Entry 7Z14 (electron microscopy, 3.15 A resolution); this record covers chains A and B of the 7 polymer chains in the assembly.

# Chain A
Name: Acetylcholine receptor subunit alpha
Source organism: Tetronarce californica
UniProtKB: P02710 (ACHA_TETCF); residues 1-437 here correspond to UniProt positions 25-461 (UniProt number = residue number + 24)
Amino-acid sequence (437 residues; each row starts with the number of its first residue):
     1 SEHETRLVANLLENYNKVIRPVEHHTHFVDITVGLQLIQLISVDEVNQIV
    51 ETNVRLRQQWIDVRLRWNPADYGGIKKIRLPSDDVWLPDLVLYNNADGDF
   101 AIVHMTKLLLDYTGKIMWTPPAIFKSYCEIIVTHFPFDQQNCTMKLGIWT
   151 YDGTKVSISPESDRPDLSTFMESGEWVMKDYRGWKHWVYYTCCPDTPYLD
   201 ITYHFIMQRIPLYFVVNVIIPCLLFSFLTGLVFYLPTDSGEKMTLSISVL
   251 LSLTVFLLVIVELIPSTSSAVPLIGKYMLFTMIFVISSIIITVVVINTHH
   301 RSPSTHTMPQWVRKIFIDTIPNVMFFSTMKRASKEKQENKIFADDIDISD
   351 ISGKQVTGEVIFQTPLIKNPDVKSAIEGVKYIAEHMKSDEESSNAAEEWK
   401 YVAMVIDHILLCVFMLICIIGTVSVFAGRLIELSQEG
Disordered / not traced: 304-305, 310, 318, 325-396, 432-437
Swiss-Prot annotation at these positions:
  - glycosylation: Asn-141 (N-linked (GlcNAc...) asparagine)
Cystine bridges: Cys-128/Cys-142, Cys-192/Cys-193
Covalently attached groups: glycan linked to Asn-141
What the authors report for this chain:
  - post-translational modification sites: Asn-141
  - specificity-determining residues: Tyr-189, Pro-194 (proposed by the authors, not directly observed)

# Chain B
Name: Acetylcholine receptor subunit beta
Source organism: Tetronarce californica
UniProtKB: P02712 (ACHB_TETCF); residues 1-469 here correspond to UniProt positions 25-493 (UniProt number = residue number + 24)
Amino-acid sequence (469 residues; each row starts with the number of its first residue):
     1 SVMEDTLLSVLFETYNPKVRPAQTVGDKVTVRVGLTLTNLLILNEKIEEM
    51 TTNVFLNLAWTDYRLQWDPAAYEGIKDLRIPSSDVWQPDIVLMNNNDGSF
   101 EITLHVNVLVQHTGAVSWQPSAIYRSSCTIKVMYFPFDWQNCTMVFKSYT
   151 YDTSEVTLQHALDAKGEREVKEIVINKDAFTENGQWSIEHKPSRKNWRSD
   201 DPSYEDVTFYLIIQRKPLFYIVYTIIPCILISILAILVFYLPPDAGEKMS
   251 LSISALLAVTVFLLLLADKVPETSLSVPIIIRYLMFIMILVAFSVILSVV
   301 VLNLHHRSPNTHTMPNWIRQIFIETLPPFLWIQRPVTTPSPDSKPTIISR
   351 ANDEYFIRKPAGDFVCPVDNARVAVQPERLFSEMKWHLNGLTQPVTLPQD
   401 LKEAVEAIKYIAEQLESASEFDDLKKDWQYVAMVADRLFLYVFFVICSIG
   451 TFSIFLDASHNVPPDNPFA
Disordered / not traced: 324, 329-423
Swiss-Prot annotation at these positions:
  - modified residue: Tyr-355 (Phosphotyrosine)
  - glycosylation: Asn-141 (N-linked (GlcNAc...) asparagine)
Cystine bridges: Cys-128/Cys-142
Covalently attached groups: N-acetylglucosamine (NAG) linked to Asn-141

# Chain A / chain B interface
Residue-residue contacts (83):
  Ser-1(A) / Val-19(B)
  Ser-1(A) / Arg-20(B)  hydrogen bond (backbone-backbone)
  Ser-1(A) / Pro-21(B)
  Ser-1(A) / Ala-22(B)
  Ser-1(A) / Tyr-63(B)  hydrogen bond (backbone-side chain)
  Glu-2(A) / Tyr-63(B)
  Glu-4(A) / Val-19(B)
  Glu-4(A) / Arg-20(B)
  Thr-5(A) / Asn-16(B)  hydrogen bond
  Thr-5(A) / Val-19(B)
  Val-8(A) / Lys-18(B)
  Gln-39(A) / Asn-95(B)
  Gln-39(A) / Asn-96(B)
  Gln-39(A) / Ser-127(B)
  Ile-41(A) / Asn-96(B)
  Asn-53(A) / Asn-95(B)
  Arg-55(A) / Tyr-149(B)  hydrogen bond
  Gly-73(A) / Val-25(B)
  Gly-74(A) / Val-25(B)
  Ile-75(A) / Val-25(B)  hydrophobic
  Arg-79(A) / Thr-150(B)  hydrogen bond (side chain-backbone)
  Arg-79(A) / Asp-152(B)  salt bridge
  Arg-79(A) / Glu-155(B)  salt bridge
  Asp-84(A) / Lys-18(B)  salt bridge
  His-104(A) / Gly-98(B)  hydrogen bond (side chain-backbone)
  Thr-106(A) / Tyr-149(B)
  Lys-107(A) / Asp-89(B)
  Lys-107(A) / Thr-150(B)  hydrogen bond (backbone-side chain)
  Lys-107(A) / Tyr-151(B)
  Thr-119(A) / Tyr-149(B)  hydrogen bond (backbone-side chain)
  Pro-121(A) / Phe-100(B)  hydrophobic
  Pro-121(A) / Tyr-149(B)
  Thr-169(A) / Arg-198(B)
  Glu-172(A) / Leu-275(B)
  Ser-173(A) / Glu-48(B)
  Gly-174(A) / Thr-273(B)
  Gly-174(A) / Ser-274(B)  hydrogen bond (backbone-backbone)
  Gly-174(A) / Leu-275(B)
  Glu-175(A) / Glu-272(B)
  Ile-210(A) / Ser-274(B)  hydrogen bond (backbone-side chain)
  Leu-212(A) / Ser-274(B)
  Leu-212(A) / Val-277(B)  hydrophobic
  Tyr-213(A) / Ala-267(B)
  Tyr-213(A) / Pro-271(B)
  Tyr-213(A) / Glu-272(B)
  Tyr-213(A) / Ser-274(B)  hydrogen bond (backbone-side chain)
  Val-216(A) / Met-285(B)
  Asn-217(A) / Ile-281(B)
  Pro-221(A) / Met-285(B)  hydrophobic
  Pro-221(A) / Met-288(B)  hydrophobic
  Leu-224(A) / Met-288(B)  hydrophobic
  Leu-224(A) / Ile-289(B)  hydrophobic
  Leu-224(A) / Ala-292(B)  hydrophobic
  Phe-225(A) / Leu-256(B)  hydrophobic
  Phe-225(A) / Thr-260(B)
  Phe-227(A) / Ile-296(B)  hydrophobic
  Leu-228(A) / Leu-256(B)  hydrophobic
  Leu-228(A) / Ile-296(B)  hydrophobic
  Leu-231(A) / Ile-296(B)  hydrophobic
  Leu-231(A) / Val-299(B)  hydrophobic
  Tyr-234(A) / Asn-303(B)  hydrogen bond
  Tyr-234(A) / Arg-307(B)  hydrogen bond
  Leu-235(A) / Met-249(B)  hydrophobic
  Leu-235(A) / Val-299(B)
  Pro-236(A) / Leu-302(B)
  Pro-236(A) / Asn-303(B)
  Pro-236(A) / His-306(B)
  Asp-238(A) / His-306(B)  salt bridge
  Ser-239(A) / His-306(B)  hydrogen bond
  Glu-241(A) / Gly-246(B)
  Glu-241(A) / Glu-247(B)
  Glu-241(A) / Lys-248(B)
  Glu-241(A) / Met-249(B)  hydrogen bond (side chain-backbone)
  Glu-241(A) / Ser-250(B)  hydrogen bond (side chain-backbone)
  Leu-245(A) / Ile-253(B)  hydrophobic
  Ser-248(A) / Ile-253(B)
  Val-249(A) / Ile-253(B)
  Leu-251(A) / Leu-257(B)  hydrophobic
  Ser-252(A) / Leu-257(B)
  Val-255(A) / Leu-264(B)  hydrophobic
  Leu-258(A) / Leu-264(B)  hydrophobic
  Val-259(A) / Leu-264(B)  hydrophobic
  Val-259(A) / Ala-267(B)  hydrophobic
Interface residues without a listed pair, chain A (57 interface residues in all): Pro-81, Pro-120, Ile-123, Met-171, Ile-220, Glu-262, Leu-263, Met-404
Interface residues without a listed pair, chain B (62 interface residues in all): Thr-14, Arg-64, Met-93, Asp-97, Thr-129, Lys-131, Val-261, Asp-268, Val-270, Ser-276, Val-295, Val-300, His-312

# Overview
Chain A and chain B form an interface of 57 and 62 residues respectively; the contacts include 16 hydrogen
bonds and 4 salt bridges. Polar pairs include Arg-79(A)/Asp-152(B), Arg-79(A)/Glu-155(B) and
Asp-84(A)/Lys-18(B). Covalently linked N-acetylglucosamine: at Asn-141(B). From the paper: specificity
determinants Tyr-189(A) and Pro-194(A); a modification site at Asn-141(A).
Chain A is Acetylcholine receptor subunit alpha and chain B is Acetylcholine receptor subunit beta, both from
Tetronarce californica; the structure, Cryo-EM structure of Torpedo nicotinic acetylcholine receptor in
complex with a short-chain neurotoxin, was determined by electron microscopy.
